Entry 1EJ9 (X-ray diffraction, 2.60 A resolution); this record covers chains D and A of the 3 polymer chains in the assembly.

Chain D:
Molecule: 23-nt DNA strand
Sequence (23 nucleotides; each row starts with the number of its first residue):
   100 CAAAAATTTTTCTGAGTCTTTTT
Disordered / not traced: 100

Chain A:
Protein: DNA topoisomerase I
Source organism: Homo sapiens
Notes: EC 5.99.1.2; fragment: c-terminal domain, residues 203-765
UniProtKB: P11387 (TOP1_HUMAN); residue numbers follow UniProt; this construct covers 203-765
Chain sequence (563 residues; each row starts with the number of its first residue):
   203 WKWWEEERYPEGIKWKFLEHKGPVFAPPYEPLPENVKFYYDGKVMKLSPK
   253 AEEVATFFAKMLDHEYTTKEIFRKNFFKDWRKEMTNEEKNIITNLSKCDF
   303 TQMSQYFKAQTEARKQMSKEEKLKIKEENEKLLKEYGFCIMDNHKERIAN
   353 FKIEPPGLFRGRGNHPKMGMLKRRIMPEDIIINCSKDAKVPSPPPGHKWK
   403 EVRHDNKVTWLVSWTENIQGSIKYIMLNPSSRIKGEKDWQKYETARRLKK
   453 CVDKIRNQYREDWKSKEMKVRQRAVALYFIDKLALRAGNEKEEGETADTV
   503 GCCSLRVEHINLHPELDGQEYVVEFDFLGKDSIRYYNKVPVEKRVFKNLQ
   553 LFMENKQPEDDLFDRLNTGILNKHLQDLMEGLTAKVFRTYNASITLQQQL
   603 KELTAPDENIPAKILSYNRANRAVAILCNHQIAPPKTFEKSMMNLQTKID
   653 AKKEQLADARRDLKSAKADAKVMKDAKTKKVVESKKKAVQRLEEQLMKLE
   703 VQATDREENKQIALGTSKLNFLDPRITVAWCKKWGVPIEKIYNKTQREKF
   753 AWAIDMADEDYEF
Disordered / not traced: 634-713
Differences from the reference sequence: engineered mutation Ile634 (Arg in P11387), Phe723 (Tyr in P11387)
Swiss-Prot annotation at these positions:
  - region (Interaction with DNA): Lys425, Tyr426, Arg488 to Lys493, Thr585 to Lys587
  - site (Interaction with DNA): Arg316, Arg364, Trp412, Lys443, Thr501, Lys532, Asn574, His632, Lys650
  - modified residue: Lys280 (N6-acetyllysine), Ser506 (Phosphoserine)
  - cross-link (Glycyl lysine isopeptide (Lys-Gly)): Lys204 (interchain with G-Cter in SUMO2), Lys336 (interchain with G-Cter in SUMO2), Lys549 (interchain with G-Cter in SUMO2), Lys642 (interchain with G-Cter in SUMO2), Lys700 (interchain with G-Cter in SUMO2), Lys712 (interchain with G-Cter in SUMO2)
  - natural variant: Lys326 (K326R: In breast cancer), Met370 (M370T: In CPT-resistant leukemia), Asp533 (D533G: In CPT-resistant leukemia), Asn722 (N722S: In CPT-resistant leukemia), Thr729 (T729A: In CPT-resistant lung cancer)
  - mutagenesis: Lys532 (K532A: Almost abolishes enzyme activity; K532R: Strongly reduced enzyme activity)

How chain D and chain A interact:
Pairs across the interface (41):
  DT108(D) with Asn745(A), phosphate contact; Lys746(A), phosphate contact
  DT109(D) with Asn745(A), hydrogen bond to the phosphate; Lys746(A), salt bridge to the phosphate; Thr747(A), hydrogen bond to the phosphate
  DC111(D) with Lys354(A), phosphate contact
  DT112(D) with Glu356(A), sugar contact; Pro357(A), phosphate contact; Lys425(A), hydrogen bond to the phosphate
  DG113(D) with Glu356(A), phosphate contact; Phe361(A), phosphate contact; Arg362(A), sugar contact; Gly363(A), phosphate contact; Arg364(A), phosphate contact; Lys374(A), salt bridge to the phosphate; Glu418(A), phosphate contact; Lys425(A), salt bridge to the phosphate
  DA114(D) with Phe361(A), phosphate contact; Gly363(A), phosphate contact; Arg364(A), hydrogen bond to the phosphate; His367(A), salt bridge to the phosphate; Gln421(A), phosphate contact; Lys532(A), phosphate contact; Asp533(A), hydrogen bond to the phosphate
  DG115(D) with Lys493(A), salt bridge to the phosphate; Thr498(A), phosphate contact; Thr501(A), hydrogen bond to the phosphate; Gly531(A), phosphate contact; Lys532(A), phosphate contact; Asp533(A), hydrogen bond to the phosphate; Ser534(A), phosphate contact
  DT116(D) with Arg488(A), phosphate contact; Ala489(A), hydrogen bond to the phosphate; Gly490(A), hydrogen bond to the phosphate; Asn491(A), hydrogen bond to the phosphate; Lys587(A), phosphate contact
  DC117(D) with Ala489(A), phosphate contact; Asn574(A), hydrogen bond to the phosphate; Thr585(A), hydrogen bond to the phosphate; Ala586(A), hydrogen bond to the phosphate; Lys587(A), hydrogen bond to the phosphate
Also at the interface, not in a pair above, chain A (32 interface residues in all): Asn352, Val588

Overview:
9 residues of chain D and 32 residues of chain A are in contact, with 14 hydrogen bonds and 5 salt bridges.
Polar contacts include DT109(D)-Asn745(A), DT109(D)-Thr747(A) and DT112(D)-Lys425(A). UniProt lists one
mutagenesis site on chain A.
Here chain D is a 23-nt DNA strand and chain A is DNA topoisomerase I (Homo sapiens). Entry 1EJ9 (Crystal
structure of human topoisomerase I DNA complex) was determined by X-ray diffraction.
